1EFA - chains A and B of the 4 polymer chains in the assembly; structure by X-ray diffraction, 2.60 A resolution.

# Chain A (and B)
Molecule: Lac repressor
Source organism: Escherichia coli
Notes: chain B of this document is another copy of the same molecule, construct and numbering; everything in this record applies to it too
UniProt: P03023 (LACI_ECOLI); residue numbers follow UniProt; this construct covers 1-333
Chain sequence (333 residues; row label = number of the first residue in the row):
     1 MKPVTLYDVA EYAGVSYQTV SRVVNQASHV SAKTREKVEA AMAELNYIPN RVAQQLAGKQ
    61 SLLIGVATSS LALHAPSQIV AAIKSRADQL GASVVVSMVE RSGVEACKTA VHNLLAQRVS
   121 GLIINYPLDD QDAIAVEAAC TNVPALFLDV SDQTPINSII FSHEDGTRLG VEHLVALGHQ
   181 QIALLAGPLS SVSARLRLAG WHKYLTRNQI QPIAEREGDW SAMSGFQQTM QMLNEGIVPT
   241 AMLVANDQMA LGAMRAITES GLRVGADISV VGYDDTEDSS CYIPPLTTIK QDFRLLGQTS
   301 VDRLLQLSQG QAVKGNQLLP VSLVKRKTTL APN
Disordered / not traced: 1, 330-333 (chain B: 1, 332-333)
Construct notes: engineered mutation Thr-109 (Ala in P03023)
Swiss-Prot annotation at these positions:
  - DNA-binding region: Leu-6 to Asn-25 (H-T-H motif)
  - natural variant: Tyr-282 (Y282D: In T41 mutant)
  - mutagenesis: Tyr-17 (Y17H: Broadening of specificity), Arg-22 (R22N: Recognizes an operator variant)
Small-molecule neighbours: 2-nitrophenyl beta-D-fucopyranoside (NPF): Leu-73, His-74, Ala-75, Pro-76, Ile-79, Asn-125, Leu-148, Asp-149, Phe-161, Ser-191, Ser-193, Arg-197, Trp-220, Asn-246, Tyr-273, Asp-274, Gln-291, Phe-293, Leu-296

# Chain A / chain B interface
Contacting residue pairs - 71 pairs, chain A then chain B:
  Asn-46(A) / Thr-141(B)  hydrogen bond
  Ile-48(A) / His-112(B)
  Ile-48(A) / Leu-115(B)  hydrophobic
  Ile-48(A) / Ala-116(B)  hydrophobic
  Ile-48(A) / Arg-118(B)  hydrogen bond (backbone-side chain)
  Pro-49(A) / Ala-116(B)
  Asn-50(A) / Ala-116(B)
  Asn-50(A) / Arg-118(B)
  Arg-51(A) / Asn-113(B)  hydrogen bond
  Arg-51(A) / Ala-116(B)  hydrogen bond (backbone-backbone)
  Arg-51(A) / Gln-117(B)
  Val-52(A) / Val-52(B)
  Val-52(A) / Gln-55(B)
  Val-52(A) / Leu-56(B)
  Ala-53(A) / Leu-56(B)  hydrophobic
  Gln-55(A) / Val-52(B)
  Leu-56(A) / Ala-53(B)  hydrophobic
  Leu-56(A) / Leu-56(B)  hydrophobic
  Leu-71(A) / Ser-77(B)
  Leu-71(A) / Val-80(B)  hydrophobic
  Ala-72(A) / Gln-78(B)  hydrogen bond (backbone-side chain)
  Ala-72(A) / Ala-81(B)
  Ser-77(A) / Leu-71(B)
  Ser-77(A) / Ser-77(B)
  Gln-78(A) / Ala-72(B)  hydrogen bond (side chain-backbone)
  Val-80(A) / Leu-71(B)  hydrophobic
  Ala-81(A) / Ala-72(B)
  Ala-81(A) / Met-98(B)
  Lys-84(A) / Val-96(B)  hydrogen bond (side chain-backbone)
  Ser-85(A) / Glu-100(B)  hydrogen bond
  Val-96(A) / Lys-84(B)  hydrogen bond (backbone-side chain)
  Met-98(A) / Ala-81(B)
  Glu-100(A) / Ser-85(B)  hydrogen bond
  Glu-100(A) / Arg-294(B)  salt bridge
  His-112(A) / Ile-48(B)
  Ala-116(A) / Ile-48(B)  hydrophobic
  Ala-116(A) / Pro-49(B)
  Ala-116(A) / Asn-50(B)
  Ala-116(A) / Arg-51(B)  hydrogen bond (backbone-backbone)
  Arg-118(A) / Pro-3(B)
  Arg-118(A) / Ile-48(B)  hydrogen bond (side chain-backbone)
  Arg-118(A) / Asn-50(B)
  Thr-141(A) / Asn-46(B)  hydrogen bond
  Ala-222(A) / Cys-281(B)
  Met-223(A) / Cys-281(B)
  Gln-248(A) / Asp-278(B)  hydrogen bond
  Leu-251(A) / Asp-278(B)
  Leu-251(A) / Cys-281(B)
  Leu-251(A) / Tyr-282(B)  hydrophobic
  Arg-255(A) / Ser-280(B)  hydrogen bond (side chain-backbone)
  Arg-255(A) / Cys-281(B)
  Arg-255(A) / Tyr-282(B)
  Arg-255(A) / Ile-283(B)
  Arg-255(A) / Pro-285(B)
  Thr-258(A) / Ile-283(B)
  Glu-259(A) / Pro-285(B)
  Asp-278(A) / Gln-248(B)  hydrogen bond
  Asp-278(A) / Leu-251(B)
  Ser-280(A) / Arg-255(B)  hydrogen bond (backbone-side chain)
  Cys-281(A) / Ala-222(B)
  Cys-281(A) / Met-223(B)  hydrophobic
  Cys-281(A) / Leu-251(B)
  Cys-281(A) / Arg-255(B)
  Tyr-282(A) / Leu-251(B)  hydrophobic
  Tyr-282(A) / Arg-255(B)
  Ile-283(A) / Arg-255(B)
  Ile-283(A) / Thr-258(B)
  Ile-283(A) / Ile-283(B)
  Pro-285(A) / Arg-255(B)
  Pro-285(A) / Glu-259(B)
  Arg-294(A) / Glu-100(B)  salt bridge
Other interface residues (no listed pair), chain A (48 interface residues in all): Pro-3, Tyr-47, Ser-70, Asp-88, Asn-113, Leu-115, Gln-117, Phe-226, Gly-252, Met-254
Other interface residues (no listed pair), chain B (47 interface residues in all): Ser-70, Asp-88, Phe-226, Gly-252, Met-254

# Overview
48 residues of chain A and 47 residues of chain B are in contact; the contacts include 17 hydrogen bonds and 2
salt bridges. Polar pairs include Glu-100(A)/Arg-294(B), Asn-46(A)/Thr-141(B) and Ile-48(A)/Arg-118(B). Bound
to chain A: 2-nitrophenyl beta-D-fucopyranoside. From UniProt: 2 mutagenesis sites on chain A.
Chain A and chain B are both Lac repressor (Escherichia coli); the structure, Crystal structure of the lac
repressor dimer bound to operator and the anti-inducer onpf, was determined by X-ray diffraction.
